1DI9 - chain A; structure by X-ray diffraction, 2.60 A resolution.

[Chain A]
Name: P38 kinase
Organism: Homo sapiens
Notes: EC 2.7.1.-
UniProtKB: Q16539 (MK14_HUMAN); residue numbers follow UniProt; this construct covers 1-360
Sequence (360 residues; row label = number of the first residue in the row):
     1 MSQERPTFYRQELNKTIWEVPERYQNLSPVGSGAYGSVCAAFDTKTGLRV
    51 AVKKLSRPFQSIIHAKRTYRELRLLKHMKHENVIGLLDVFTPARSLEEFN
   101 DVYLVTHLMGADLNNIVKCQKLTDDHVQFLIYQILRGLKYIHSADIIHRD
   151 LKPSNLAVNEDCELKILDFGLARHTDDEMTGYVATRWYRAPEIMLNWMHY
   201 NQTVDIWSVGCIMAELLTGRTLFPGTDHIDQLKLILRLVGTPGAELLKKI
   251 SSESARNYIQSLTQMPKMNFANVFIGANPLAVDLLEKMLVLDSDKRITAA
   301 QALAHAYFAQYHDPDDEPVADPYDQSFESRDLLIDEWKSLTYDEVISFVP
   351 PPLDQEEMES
Not modelled in the structure: 1-3, 352-360
Residues lining bound ligands: MSQ (4-[3-methylsulfanylanilino]-6,7-dimethoxyquinazoline): V30, G31, V38, A51, K53, E71, L104, V105, T106, H107, L108, M109, L167, D168

[In short]
Ligands of chain A: compound MSQ.
Chain A is P38 kinase (Homo sapiens); the structure, The structure of P38 mitogen-activated protein kinase in
complex with 4-[3-methylsulfanylanilino]-6,7-dimethoxyquinazoline, was determined by X-ray diffraction (same
publication as 1DI8).
